PDB entry 3SWP | X-ray diffraction, 4.11 A resolution (low resolution: residue-level contacts below are approximate; hydrogen-bond / salt-bridge calls are withheld) | chains D and F of the 6 polymer chains in the assembly

# Chain D
Name: NAC domain-containing protein 19
Organism: Arabidopsis thaliana
Notes: fragment: NAC domain
Reference sequence: Q9C932 (NAC19_ARATH); residue numbers follow UniProt; this construct covers 1-168
Chain sequence (174 residues; numbered -5 to 168; the number before each row is that of its first residue; numbers below 1 keep their minus sign (His-5 is residue -5)):
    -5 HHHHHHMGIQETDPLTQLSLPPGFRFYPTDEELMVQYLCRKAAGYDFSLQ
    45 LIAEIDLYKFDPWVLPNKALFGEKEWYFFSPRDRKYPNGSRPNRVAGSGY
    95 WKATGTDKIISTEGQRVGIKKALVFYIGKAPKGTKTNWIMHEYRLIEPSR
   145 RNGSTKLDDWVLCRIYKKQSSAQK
Unresolved in the structure: -5 to 7, 78-85, 144-151, 164-168
Construct notes: expression tag (-5 to 0)

# Chain F
Molecule: oligonucleotide reverse
Sequence (26 nucleotides; each row starts with the number of its first residue):
     1 CCTGTTGCGTGTTCCAACACGCAAGA

# Chain D / chain F interface
Contacting residue pairs - 10 pairs, chain D then chain F:
  Pro86(D) - DT12(F)
  Pro86(D) - DT13(F)
  Asn87(D) - DT12(F)
  Lys96(D) - DT13(F)
  Ala97(D) - DT13(F)
  Ala97(D) - DC14(F)
  Gly99(D) - DC15(F)
  Gly99(D) - DA16(F)
  Thr100(D) - DA16(F)
  Asp101(D) - DC14(F)
Other interface residues (no listed pair), chain D (8 interface residues in all): Lys115
Other interface residues (no listed pair), chain F (6 interface residues in all): DG11

# In short
The interface between chain D and chain F involves 8 residues on one side and 6 on the other.
Chain D is NAC domain-containing protein 19 (Arabidopsis thaliana) and chain F is oligonucleotide reverse; the
structure, ANAC019 NAC domain in complex with DNA, was determined by X-ray diffraction together with 3SWM and
4DUL from the same study.
